PDB entry 6RD7 | electron microscopy, 2.73 A resolution | chains 1 and 3 of the 18 polymer chains in the assembly

[Chain 1]
Molecule: ATP synthase associated protein ASA1
Source organism: Polytomella sp. Pringsheim 198.80
Reference sequence: Q85JD5 (Q85JD5_9CHLO); residues 1-618 here = UniProt positions 1-618
Sequence (618 residues; numbered 1 to 618; the number before each row is that of its first residue):
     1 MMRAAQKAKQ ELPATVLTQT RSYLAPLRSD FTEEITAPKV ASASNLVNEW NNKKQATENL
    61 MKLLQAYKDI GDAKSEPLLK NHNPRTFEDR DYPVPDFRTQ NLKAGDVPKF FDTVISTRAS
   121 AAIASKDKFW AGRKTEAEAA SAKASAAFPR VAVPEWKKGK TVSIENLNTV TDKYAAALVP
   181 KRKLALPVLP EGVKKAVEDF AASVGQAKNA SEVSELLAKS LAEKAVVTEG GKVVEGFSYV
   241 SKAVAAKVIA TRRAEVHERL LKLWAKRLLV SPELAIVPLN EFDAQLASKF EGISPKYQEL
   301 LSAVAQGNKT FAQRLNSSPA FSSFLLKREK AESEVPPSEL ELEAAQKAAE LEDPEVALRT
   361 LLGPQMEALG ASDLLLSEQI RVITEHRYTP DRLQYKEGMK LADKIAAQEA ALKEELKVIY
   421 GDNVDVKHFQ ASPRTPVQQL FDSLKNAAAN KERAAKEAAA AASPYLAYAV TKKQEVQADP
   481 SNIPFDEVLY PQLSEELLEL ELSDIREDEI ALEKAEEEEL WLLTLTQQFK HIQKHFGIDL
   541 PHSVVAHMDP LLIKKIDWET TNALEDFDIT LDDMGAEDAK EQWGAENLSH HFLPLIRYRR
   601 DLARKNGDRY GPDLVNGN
Not modelled in the structure: 1-22, 618

[Chain 3]
Molecule: Mitochondrial F1F0 ATP synthase associated 32 kDa protein
Source organism: Polytomella sp. Pringsheim 198.80
Reference sequence: K0J903 (K0J903_9CHLO); residues 1-325 here = UniProt positions 1-325
Sequence (325 residues; each row starts with the number of its first residue):
     1 MRQASRLALS IRQAGNVEAA SAVPAMTRQF SAPGSHEHHE TPLSKVMPTV VSIPRKVACL
    61 ALGATKKVVC GLASSGPSQN LVSTFANKVI VEENLVNVAE IDVPFWSYWL SSAGFTSKDA
   121 FVKFAEAVKP KVAALSTSDI TNLTVAFKRA NYYDKDLFTG IEANVSANFT KFETEQLLQI
   181 VATFDAFNHS SVAFLDDVAD SITYCNHYLA PVRAGADELA TLLTYYAKNG HERADLLATV
   241 ARGFSEVSLG KLSAAQRKDT VLSALKAFQT FGFYPESIEA VIGAALVSPA EYSAEELKEV
   301 EAVKVAAENA LGGEFVLIQE GAHGH
Not modelled in the structure: 1-76, 322-325

[Interface between chain 1 and chain 3]
Contacting residue pairs - 46 pairs, chain 1 then chain 3:
  Leu551(1) - Thr170(3)
  Leu551(1) - Cys205(3)
  Lys554(1) - Thr170(3)  hydrogen bond (side chain-backbone)
  Lys554(1) - Lys171(3)
  Lys554(1) - Phe172(3)  hydrogen bond (side chain-backbone)
  Lys554(1) - Cys205(3)  hydrogen bond (side chain-backbone)
  Lys554(1) - Asn206(3)
  Lys555(1) - Tyr204(3)  hydrogen bond (side chain-backbone)
  Lys555(1) - Asn206(3)
  Lys555(1) - His207(3)
  Trp558(1) - Glu175(3)
  Trp558(1) - His207(3)
  Trp558(1) - Leu209(3)
  Trp558(1) - Ala210(3)  hydrophobic
  Trp558(1) - Arg213(3)
  Glu559(1) - His207(3)  salt bridge
  Asn562(1) - Arg213(3)  hydrogen bond (backbone-side chain)
  Leu564(1) - Arg213(3)
  Phe567(1) - Tyr208(3)
  Phe567(1) - Leu209(3)  hydrophobic
  Gln582(1) - Arg242(3)
  Trp583(1) - Tyr208(3)
  Glu586(1) - Tyr208(3)
  Asn587(1) - His207(3)  hydrogen bond
  Ser589(1) - Tyr204(3)
  His590(1) - Tyr204(3)
  Leu593(1) - Asp200(3)
  Leu593(1) - Tyr204(3)  hydrophobic
  Leu593(1) - Cys205(3)  hydrophobic
  Ile596(1) - Tyr204(3)
  Arg597(1) - Phe169(3)
  Arg597(1) - Asp197(3)  salt bridge
  Arg597(1) - Asp200(3)  salt bridge
  Arg600(1) - Asp196(3)
  Arg600(1) - Asp200(3)  salt bridge
  Arg600(1) - Arg233(3)
  Arg604(1) - Val192(3)
  Arg604(1) - Asp196(3)  salt bridge
  Asp613(1) - Glu232(3)
  Asp613(1) - Arg233(3)  salt bridge
  Asp613(1) - Ala234(3)  hydrogen bond (backbone-backbone)
  Leu614(1) - Ala234(3)
  Val615(1) - Glu232(3)
  Val615(1) - Ala234(3)  hydrophobic
  Val615(1) - Gly272(3)
  Val615(1) - Phe273(3)  hydrophobic
Interface residues without a listed pair, chain 1 (25 interface residues in all): Ala579, Arg609, Pro612
Interface residues without a listed pair, chain 3 (29 interface residues in all): Glu173, Thr203, His231, Asp235, Leu237, Phe271

[In short]
25 residues of chain 1 and 29 residues of chain 3 are in contact, with 7 hydrogen bonds and 6 salt bridges.
Polar contacts include Glu559(1)-His207(3), Arg597(1)-Asp197(3) and Arg597(1)-Asp200(3).
Here chain 1 is ATP synthase associated protein ASA1 and chain 3 is Mitochondrial F1F0 ATP synthase associated
32 kDa protein, both from Polytomella sp. Pringsheim 198.80. Entry 6RD7 (CryoEM structure of Polytomella F-ATP
synthase, c-ring position 1, focussed refinement of Fo and peripheral stalk) was determined by electron
microscopy, deposited together with 6RD4, 6RD5, 6RD6, 6RD8, 6RD9, 6RDA and 46 further entries.
